PDB entry 1BZZ | X-ray diffraction, 1.59 A resolution | chains A and D of the 4 polymer chains in the assembly

# Chain A
Molecule: Protein (hemoglobin alpha chain)
From: Homo sapiens
UniProt: P69905 (HBA_HUMAN); residue numbers follow UniProt; this construct covers 1-141
Sequence (141 residues; row label = number of the first residue in the row):
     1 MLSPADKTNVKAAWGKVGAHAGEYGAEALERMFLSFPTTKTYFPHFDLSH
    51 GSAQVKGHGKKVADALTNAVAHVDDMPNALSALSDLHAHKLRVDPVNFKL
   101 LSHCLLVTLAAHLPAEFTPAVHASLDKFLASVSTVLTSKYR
Differences from the reference sequence: engineered mutation M1 (Val in P69905)
UniProt features mapped onto this chain:
  - site: K61 (Not glycated)
Bound ions: heme Fe near H87 (its only coordinating residue here)
Small-molecule neighbours: heme (HEM): M32, T39, Y42, F43, H45, F46, H58, K61, V62, A65, L66, L83, L86, H87, L91, V93, N97, F98, L101, V132, L136

# Chain D
Molecule: Protein (hemoglobin beta chain)
From: Homo sapiens
UniProt: P68871 (HBB_HUMAN); residues 1-146 here = UniProt positions 1-146
Sequence (146 residues; each row starts with the number of its first residue):
     1 VHLTPEEKSAVTALWGKVNVDEVGGEALGRLLVVYPWTQRFFESFGDLST
    51 PDAVMGNPKVKAHGKKVLGAFSDGLAHLDNLKGTFATLSELHCDKLHVDP
   101 ENFRLLGNVLVCVLAHHFGKEFTPPVQAAYQKVVAGVANALAHKYH
Bound ions: heme Fe near H92 (its only coordinating residue here)
Small-molecule neighbours: heme (HEM): L31, T38, F41, F42, F45, H63, K66, V67, A70, F71, F85, L88, L91, H92, L96, V98, N102, F103, L106, V137, L141

# How chain A and chain D interact
Residue-residue contacts (26; chain A residue first):
  P37(A) with H146(D)
  T38(A) with P100(D)
  K40(A) with H146(D), hydrogen bond (side chain-backbone)
  T41(A) with H97(D); D99(D); Y145(D)
  Y42(A) with R40(D); D99(D), hydrogen bond
  P44(A) with H97(D)
  L91(A) with R40(D), hydrogen bond (backbone-side chain)
  R92(A) with W37(D); R40(D), hydrogen bond (backbone-side chain); E43(D), salt bridge
  D94(A) with W37(D), hydrogen bond; D99(D); E101(D); L105(D)
  P95(A) with W37(D)
  V96(A) with E101(D)
  N97(A) with D99(D)
  Y140(A) with P36(D); W37(D), hydrophobic
  R141(A) with V34(D), hydrogen bond (side chain-backbone); Y35(D); P36(D); W37(D)
Interface residues without a listed pair, chain D (15 interface residues in all): Q39, V98

# Overview
Chain A and chain D form an interface of 14 and 15 residues respectively; the contacts include 6 hydrogen
bonds and 1 salt bridge. Polar contacts include R92(A)-E43(D), K40(A)-H146(D) and Y42(A)-D99(D). Chain A binds
heme. Ligands of chain D: heme.
Here chain A is Protein (hemoglobin alpha chain) and chain D is Protein (hemoglobin beta chain), both from
Homo sapiens. Entry 1BZZ (Hemoglobin (alpha V1M) mutant) was determined by X-ray diffraction, deposited
together with 1BZ1.
